PDB entry 1N44 | X-ray diffraction, 3.00 A resolution | chain A

# Chain A
Protein: Annexin V
From: Rattus norvegicus
Reference sequence: P14668 (ANXA5_RAT); residues 1-319 here = UniProt positions 1-319
Amino-acid sequence (319 residues; each row starts with the number of its first residue):
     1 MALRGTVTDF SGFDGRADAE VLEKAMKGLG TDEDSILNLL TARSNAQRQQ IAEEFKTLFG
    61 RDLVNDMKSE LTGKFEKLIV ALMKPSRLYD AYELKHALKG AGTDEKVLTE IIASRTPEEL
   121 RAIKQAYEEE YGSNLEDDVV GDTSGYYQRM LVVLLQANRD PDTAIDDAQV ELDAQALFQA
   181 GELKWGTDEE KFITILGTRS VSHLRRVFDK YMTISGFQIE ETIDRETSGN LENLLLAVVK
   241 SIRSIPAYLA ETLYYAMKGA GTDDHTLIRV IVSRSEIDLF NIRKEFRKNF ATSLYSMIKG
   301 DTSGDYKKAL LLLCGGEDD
Not modelled in the structure: 1
Construct notes: engineered mutation Glu23 (Arg in P14668)
Metal / ion sites: Ca2+ site 1: Met26, Gly28, Gly30, Glu70; Ca2+ site 2: Gly181, Lys184, Gly186, Glu226 (together with sulfate ion)
UniProt features mapped onto this chain:
  - motif: Leu312 to Asp318 ([IL]-x-C-x-x-[DE] motif)
  - modified residue: Ala2 (N-acetylalanine), Ser35 (Phosphoserine), Lys68 (N6-acetyllysine), Lys74 (N6-acetyllysine), Lys77 (N6-acetyllysine), Lys95 (N6-acetyllysine), Lys99 (N6-acetyllysine), Lys288 (N6-succinyllysine)
  - cross-link: Lys27 (Glycyl lysine isopeptide (Lys-Gly) (interchain with G-Cter in SUMO1))

# In short
Met26, Gly28, Gly30 and Glu70 coordinate Ca2+ site 1. The Ca2+ site 2 is built by Gly181, Lys184, Gly186 and
Glu226.
Chain A is Annexin V (Rattus norvegicus); the structure, Crystal Structure of Annexin V R23E Mutant, was
determined by X-ray diffraction together with 1N41 and 1N42 from the same study.
